Entry 1ABJ (X-ray diffraction, 2.40 A resolution); this record covers chains L and H.

== Chain L ==
Protein: Alpha-thrombin (small subunit)
Source organism: Homo sapiens
Notes: EC 3.4.21.5
UniProt: P00734 (THRB_HUMAN); the construct lacks a stretch of the UniProt sequence, so the offset changes along the chain: -5 to 0 = UniProt 328-333; 1-14 = UniProt 336-349; 15-17 = UniProt 361-363
Amino-acid sequence (36 residues; numbered -5 to 17 plus 13 insertion-coded residues; the number before each row is that of its first residue; a row labelled like 14A-14K holds insertion residues (14A, then the next letters in order); numbers below 1 keep their minus sign (Thr-5 is residue -5)):
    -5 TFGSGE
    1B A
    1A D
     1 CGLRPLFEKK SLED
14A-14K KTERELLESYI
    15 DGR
Not modelled in the structure: -5 to 0, 15-17
Swiss-Prot annotation at these positions:
  - site: Arg17 (Cleavage)

== Chain H ==
Protein: Alpha-thrombin (large subunit)
Source organism: Homo sapiens
Notes: EC 3.4.21.5
UniProt: P00734 (THRB_HUMAN); the construct lacks a stretch of the UniProt sequence and is renumbered around it, so the offset changes along the chain: 16-36 = UniProt 364-384; 37-60 = UniProt 386-409; 61-77 = UniProt 419-435; 78-97 = UniProt 437-456; 7 more segments
Amino-acid sequence (259 residues; numbered 16 to 247 plus 28 insertion-coded residues; 1 number in that range is skipped by the numbering (no residue carries it; nothing is unmodelled there); the number before each row is that of its first residue; a row labelled like 60A-60I holds insertion residues (60A, then the next letters in order)):
    16 IVEGSDAEIG MSPWQVMLFR K
   36A S
    37 PQELLCGASL ISDRWVLTAA HCLL
60A-60I YPPWDKNFT
    61 ENDLLVRIGK HSRTRYE
   77A R
    78 NIEKISMLEK IYIHPRYNWR
   97A E
    98 NLDRDIALMK LKKPVAFSDY IHPVCLPDRE TA
129A-129C ASL
   130 LQAGYKGRVT GWGNLKETWT
149A-149E ANVGK
   150 GQPSVLQVVN LPIVERPVCK DSTRIRITDN MFCAG
  184A Y
   185 KP
186A-186D DEGK
   187 RGDACEGDSG GPFVMKSP
204A-204B FN
   205 NRWYQMGIVS WGE
   219 GCD
  221A R
   222 DGKYGFYTHV FRLKKWIQKV IDQFGE
Not modelled in the structure: 247
Disulfide bonds: Cys42-Cys58, Cys168-Cys182, Cys191-Cys220
Ligand contacts: 0G6 (D-phenylalanyl-N-[(2S,3S)-6-{[amino(iminio)methyl]amino}-1-chloro-2-hydroxyhexan-3-yl]-L-prolinamide): His57, Tyr60A, Trp60D, Glu97A, Asn98, Leu99, Ile174, Asp189, Ala190, Cys191, Glu192, Gly193, Asp194, Ser195, Val213, Ser214, Trp215, Gly216, Glu217, Gly219, Cys220, Gly226
Swiss-Prot annotation at these positions:
  - region: Ala183 to Val200 (High affinity receptor-binding region which is also known as the TP508 peptide)
  - active site (Charge relay system): His57, Asp102, Ser195
  - glycosylation: Asn60G (N-linked (GlcNAc...) (complex) asparagine)

== How chain L and chain H interact ==
Disulfides between the chains: Cys1(L)-Cys122(H)
Pairs across the interface (55):
  Cys1(L) - Pro120(H)
  Cys1(L) - Val121(H)
  Cys1(L) - Cys122(H)  disulfide
  Cys1(L) - Arg206(H)  hydrogen bond (backbone-side chain)
  Asp1A(L) - His119(H)  hydrogen bond (backbone-side chain)
  Asp1A(L) - Arg206(H)
  Gly2(L) - Pro120(H)  hydrogen bond (backbone-backbone)
  Gly2(L) - Val121(H)
  Gly2(L) - Cys122(H)  hydrogen bond (backbone-side chain)
  Gly2(L) - Arg206(H)
  Gly2(L) - Trp207(H)  hydrogen bond (backbone-backbone)
  Leu3(L) - His119(H)  hydrogen bond (backbone-side chain)
  Leu3(L) - Asn205(H)
  Leu3(L) - Arg206(H)
  Arg4(L) - Met26(H)  hydrogen bond (side chain-backbone)
  Arg4(L) - Pro28(H)
  Arg4(L) - Trp29(H)
  Arg4(L) - Arg137(H)
  Arg4(L) - Trp207(H)
  Pro5(L) - Ser115(H)
  Pro5(L) - Asp116(H)
  Leu6(L) - Gly25(H)
  Leu6(L) - Asp116(H)
  Leu6(L) - Tyr117(H)  hydrophobic
  Phe7(L) - Glu23(H)
  Phe7(L) - Ile24(H)
  Phe7(L) - Gly25(H)
  Phe7(L) - Met26(H)
  Glu8(L) - Lys202(H)  salt bridge
  Glu8(L) - Asn205(H)
  Glu8(L) - Trp207(H)  hydrogen bond
  Asp14(L) - Glu23(H)
  Asp14(L) - Met26(H)
  Asp14(L) - Arg137(H)  salt bridge
  Asp14(L) - Trp207(H)
  Lys14A(L) - Glu23(H)  salt bridge
  Thr14B(L) - Arg137(H)
  Thr14B(L) - Asn159(H)  hydrogen bond
  Glu14C(L) - Arg137(H)
  Glu14C(L) - Lys202(H)  salt bridge
  Glu14E(L) - Lys135(H)  salt bridge
  Glu14E(L) - Asn159(H)
  Glu14E(L) - Tyr184A(H)
  Leu14F(L) - Lys135(H)
  Leu14F(L) - Gly136(H)
  Leu14F(L) - Arg137(H)
  Leu14F(L) - Asn159(H)
  Leu14F(L) - Trp207(H)  hydrophobic
  Ser14I(L) - Tyr134(H)
  Ser14I(L) - Lys135(H)  hydrogen bond (side chain-backbone)
  Tyr14J(L) - Tyr134(H)  hydrophobic
  Tyr14J(L) - Lys135(H)  hydrogen bond (side chain-backbone)
  Tyr14J(L) - Met201(H)
  Tyr14J(L) - Lys202(H)  hydrogen bond (side chain-backbone)
  Ile14K(L) - Tyr134(H)
Interface residues without a listed pair, chain L (20 interface residues in all): Ala1B, Leu14G
Interface residues without a listed pair, chain H (28 interface residues in all): Leu129C, Gly133, Pro204, Asn204B

== Summary ==
20 residues of chain L face 28 of chain H across their interface, with 1 disulfide bond, 12 hydrogen bonds and
5 salt bridges. Among the polar pairs are Glu8(L)-Lys202(H), Lys14A(L)-Glu23(H) and Glu14E(L)-Lys135(H).
Ligands of chain H: compound 0G6.
Here chain L is Alpha-thrombin (small subunit) and chain H is Alpha-thrombin (large subunit), both from Homo
sapiens. Entry 1ABJ (Structure of the hirulog 3-thrombin complex and nature of the S' subsites of substrates
and inhibitors) was determined by X-ray diffraction, deposited together with 1ABI.
